1MUF - chain A; structure by X-ray diffraction, 2.26 A resolution.

== Chain A ==
Name: SET9
Source organism: Homo sapiens
Notes: EC 2.1.1.43
UniProtKB: Q8WTS6 (SET7_HUMAN); residues 81-337 here = UniProt positions 81-337
Chain sequence (257 residues; numbered 81 to 337; the number before each row is that of its first residue):
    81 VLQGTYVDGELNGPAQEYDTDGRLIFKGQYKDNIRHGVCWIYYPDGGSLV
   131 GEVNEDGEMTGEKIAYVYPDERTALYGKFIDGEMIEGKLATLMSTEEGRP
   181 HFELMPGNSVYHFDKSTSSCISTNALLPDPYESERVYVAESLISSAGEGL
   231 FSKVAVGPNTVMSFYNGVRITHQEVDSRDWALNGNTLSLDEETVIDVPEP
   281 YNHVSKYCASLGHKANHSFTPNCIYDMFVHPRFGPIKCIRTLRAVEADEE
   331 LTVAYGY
Differences from the reference sequence: modified residue (139, 164, 173, 185, 242, 307)
Modified / non-standard residues: Mse139, Mse164, Mse173, Mse185, Mse242, Mse307 (selenomethionine; parent Met)

== Overview ==
Chain A is SET9 (Homo sapiens); the structure, Structure of histone H3 K4-specific methyltransferase SET7/9,
was determined by X-ray diffraction, deposited together with 1MT6.
